Entry 8E3Y (electron microscopy, 2.30 A resolution); this record covers chains A and N of the 6 polymer chains in the assembly.

[Chain A]
Name: Guanine nucleotide-binding protein G(s) subunit alpha isoforms short
Organism: Homo sapiens
UniProtKB: P63092 (GNAS2_HUMAN); numbering as in UniProt (aligned over 1-394)
Sequence (394 residues; numbered 1 to 394; the number before each row is that of its first residue):
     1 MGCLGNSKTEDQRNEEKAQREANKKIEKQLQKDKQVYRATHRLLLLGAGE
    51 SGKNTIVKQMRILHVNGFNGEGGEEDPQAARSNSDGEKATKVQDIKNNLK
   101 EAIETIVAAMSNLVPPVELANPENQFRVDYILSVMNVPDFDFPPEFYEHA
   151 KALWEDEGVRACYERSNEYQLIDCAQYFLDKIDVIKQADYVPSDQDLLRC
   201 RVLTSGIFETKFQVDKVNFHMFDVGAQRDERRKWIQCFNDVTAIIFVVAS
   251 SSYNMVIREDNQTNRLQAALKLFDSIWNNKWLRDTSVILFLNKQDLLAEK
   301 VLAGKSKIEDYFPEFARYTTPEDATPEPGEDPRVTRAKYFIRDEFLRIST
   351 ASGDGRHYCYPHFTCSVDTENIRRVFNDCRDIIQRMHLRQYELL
Disordered / not traced: 1-11, 62-204, 252-263, 301-307
Construct notes: conflict N54 (Ser in P63092), A226 (Gly in P63092), A268 (Glu in P63092), K271 (Asn in P63092), D274 (Lys in P63092), K280 (Arg in P63092), D284 (Thr in P63092), T285 (Ile in P63092), S366 (Ala in P63092)

[Chain N]
Name: Nanobody 35
Organism: Lama glama
Notes: antibody fragment or engineered binder
Sequence (138 residues; each row starts with the number of its first residue):
     1 QVQLQESGGGLVQPGGSLRLSCAASGFTFSNYKMNWVRQAPGKGLEWVSD
    51 ISQSGASISYTGSVKGRFTISRDNAKNTLYLQMNSLKPEDTAVYYCARCP
   101 APFTRDCFDVTSTTYAYRGQGTQVTVSSHHHHHHEPEA
Disordered / not traced: 127-138
Cystine bridges: C99-C107

[Interface between chain A and chain N]
Pairs across the interface (31):
  R228(A) - T114(N)
  D229(A) - D109(N)
  D229(A) - S112(N)
  D229(A) - T113(N)  hydrogen bond (side chain-backbone)
  E230(A) - D109(N)
  E230(A) - S112(N)  hydrogen bond
  E230(A) - T113(N)
  E230(A) - T114(N)
  E230(A) - Y115(N)
  R231(A) - F108(N)
  R231(A) - D109(N)  hydrogen bond (backbone-side chain)
  R232(A) - P100(N)
  R232(A) - D109(N)  salt bridge
  R232(A) - Y115(N)
  Q267(A) - W47(N)
  Q267(A) - T61(N)
  K271(A) - W47(N)
  K271(A) - D50(N)  salt bridge
  S275(A) - D106(N)
  S275(A) - C107(N)  hydrogen bond (side chain-backbone)
  S275(A) - F108(N)
  I276(A) - F108(N)
  N278(A) - R105(N)
  N278(A) - D106(N)
  N279(A) - D106(N)  hydrogen bond
  N279(A) - F108(N)
  R283(A) - R105(N)
  D310(A) - G62(N)
  Y311(A) - G62(N)
  Y311(A) - S63(N)
  P313(A) - G62(N)
Also at the interface, not in a pair above, chain A (20 interface residues in all): I235, N264, L272, L282, E314
Also at the interface, not in a pair above, chain N (18 interface residues in all): S59, K65, Y117

[Overview]
Chain A and chain N form an interface of 20 and 18 residues respectively; the contacts include 5 hydrogen
bonds and 2 salt bridges. Polar contacts include R232(A)-D109(N), K271(A)-D50(N) and D229(A)-T113(N).
Here chain A is Guanine nucleotide-binding protein G(s) subunit alpha isoforms short (Homo sapiens) and chain
N is Nanobody 35 (Lama glama). Entry 8E3Y (Cryo-EM structure of the VPAC1R-PACAP27-Gs complex) was determined
by electron microscopy together with 8E3X and 8E3Z from the same study.
